PDB entry 4D02 | X-ray diffraction, 1.75 A resolution | chain A

Chain A:
Molecule: Anaerobic nitric oxide reductase flavorubredoxin
From: Escherichia coli K-12
Notes: fragment: b-lactamase flavodoxin domain, residues 1-479
Reference sequence: Q46877 (NORV_ECOLI); numbering as in UniProt (aligned over 1-479)
Amino-acid sequence (479 residues; row label = number of the first residue in the row):
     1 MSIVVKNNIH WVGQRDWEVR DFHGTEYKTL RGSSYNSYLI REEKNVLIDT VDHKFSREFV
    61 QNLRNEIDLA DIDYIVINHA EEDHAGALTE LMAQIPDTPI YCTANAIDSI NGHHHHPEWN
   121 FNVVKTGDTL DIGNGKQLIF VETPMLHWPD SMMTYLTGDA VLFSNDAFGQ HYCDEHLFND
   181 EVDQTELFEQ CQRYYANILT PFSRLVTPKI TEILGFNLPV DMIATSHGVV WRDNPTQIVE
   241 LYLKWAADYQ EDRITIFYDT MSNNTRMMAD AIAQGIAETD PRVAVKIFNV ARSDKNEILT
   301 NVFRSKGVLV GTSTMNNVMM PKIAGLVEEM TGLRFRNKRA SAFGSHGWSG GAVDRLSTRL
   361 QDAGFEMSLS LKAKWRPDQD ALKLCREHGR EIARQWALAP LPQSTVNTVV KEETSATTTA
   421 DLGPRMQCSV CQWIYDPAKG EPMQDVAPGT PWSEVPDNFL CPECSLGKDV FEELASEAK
Disordered / not traced: 1, 401-479
Bound ions: Fe ion site 1: His79, Glu81, His147, Asp166 (together with oxygen atom, phosphate ion); Fe ion site 2: Asp83, His84, Asp166, His227 (together with oxygen atom, phosphate ion)
Ligand contacts:
  - FMN (flavin mononucleotide): His23, Glu81, Trp148, Thr260, Met261, Ser262, Asn263, Asn264, Thr265, Ser313, Thr314, Met315, Asn316, Asn317, Ser345, His346, Gly347, Trp348, Ser349, Gly350, Trp375
  - oxygen atom (O): His79, Glu81, Asp83, His84, His147, Asp166, His227
UniProt features mapped onto this chain:
  - binding site (Fe cation): His79, Glu81, Asp83, His147, Asp166, His227, Cys428, Cys431, Cys461, Cys464
  - binding site (FMN): Thr260 to Asn264
  - mutagenesis: Glu413 to Lys479 (Unable to accept electrons from nitric oxide reductase FlrD-NAD(+) reductase (norW))
What the authors report for this chain:
  - Fe ion coordination: His79, Glu81, Asp83, His84, His147, Asp166, His227
  - binding site for oxygen atom: Asp83
  - binding site for flavin mononucleotide: Glu81, Trp148, Thr260 to Thr265, Ser313 to Asn317, Gly347 to Gly350, Trp375
  - binding site for phosphate ion: Phe22, His23, His171, Tyr194

Summary:
Chain A binds flavin mononucleotide and oxygen atom. From UniProt: 10 Fe cation-binding residues, 5
FMN-binding residues and 2 mutagenesis sites. From the paper: a binding site for flavin mononucleotide at
Glu81, Trp148 and Thr260 among others; a binding site for phosphate ion at Phe22, His23 and His171 among
others.
Chain A is Anaerobic nitric oxide reductase flavorubredoxin (Escherichia coli K-12); the structure, The
crystallographic structure of Flavorubredoxin from Escherichia coli, was determined by X-ray diffraction
together with 5LLD and 5LMC from the same study.
